Entry 8K9M (electron microscopy, 6.80 A resolution (low resolution: residue-level contacts below are approximate; hydrogen-bond / salt-bridge calls are withheld)); this record covers chains C and G of the 7 polymer chains in the assembly.

# Chain C
Name: Spike glycoprotein
Source organism: Severe acute respiratory syndrome coronavirus 2
UniProt: P0DTC2 (SPIKE_SARS2); residues 1-1208 here = UniProt positions 1-1208
Amino-acid sequence (1261 residues; row label = number of the first residue in the row):
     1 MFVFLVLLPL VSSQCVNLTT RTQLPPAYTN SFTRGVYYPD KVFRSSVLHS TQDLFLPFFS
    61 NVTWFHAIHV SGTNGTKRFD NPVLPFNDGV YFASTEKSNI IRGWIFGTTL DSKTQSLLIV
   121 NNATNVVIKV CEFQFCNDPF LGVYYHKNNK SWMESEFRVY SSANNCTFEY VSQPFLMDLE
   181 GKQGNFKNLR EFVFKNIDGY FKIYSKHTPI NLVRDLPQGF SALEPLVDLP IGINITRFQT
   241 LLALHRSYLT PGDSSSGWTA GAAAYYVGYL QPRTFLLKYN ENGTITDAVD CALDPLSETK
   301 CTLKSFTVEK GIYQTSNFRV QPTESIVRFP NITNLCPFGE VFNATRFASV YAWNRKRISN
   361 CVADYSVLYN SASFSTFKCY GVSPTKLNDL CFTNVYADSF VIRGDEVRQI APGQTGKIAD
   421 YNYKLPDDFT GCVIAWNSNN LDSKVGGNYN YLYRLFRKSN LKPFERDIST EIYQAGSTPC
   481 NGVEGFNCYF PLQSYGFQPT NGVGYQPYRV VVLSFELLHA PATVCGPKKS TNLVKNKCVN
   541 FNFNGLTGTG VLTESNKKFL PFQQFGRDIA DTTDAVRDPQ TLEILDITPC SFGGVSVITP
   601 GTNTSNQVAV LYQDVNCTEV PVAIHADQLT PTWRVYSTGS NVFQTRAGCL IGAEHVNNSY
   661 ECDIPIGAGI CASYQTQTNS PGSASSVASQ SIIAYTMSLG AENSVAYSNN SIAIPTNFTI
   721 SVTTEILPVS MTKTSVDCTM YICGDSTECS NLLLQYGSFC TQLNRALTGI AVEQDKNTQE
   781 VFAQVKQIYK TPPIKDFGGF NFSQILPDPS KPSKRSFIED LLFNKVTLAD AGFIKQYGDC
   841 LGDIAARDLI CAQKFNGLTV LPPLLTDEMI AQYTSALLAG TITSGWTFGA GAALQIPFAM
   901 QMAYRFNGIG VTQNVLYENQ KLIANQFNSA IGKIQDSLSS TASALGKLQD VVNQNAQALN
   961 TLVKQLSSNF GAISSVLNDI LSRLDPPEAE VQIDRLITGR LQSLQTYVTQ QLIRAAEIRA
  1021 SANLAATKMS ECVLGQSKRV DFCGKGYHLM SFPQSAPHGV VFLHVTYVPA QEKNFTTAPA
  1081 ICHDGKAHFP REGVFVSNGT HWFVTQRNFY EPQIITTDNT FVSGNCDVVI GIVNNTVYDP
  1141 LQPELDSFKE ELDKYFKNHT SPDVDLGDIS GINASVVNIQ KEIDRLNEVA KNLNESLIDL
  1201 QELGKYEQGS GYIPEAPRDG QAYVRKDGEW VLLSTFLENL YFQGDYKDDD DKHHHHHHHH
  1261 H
Disordered / not traced: 1-15, 70-76, 248-254, 621-640, 677-688, 828-848, 1148-1261
Construct notes: engineered mutation Gly682 (Arg in P0DTC2), Ser683 (Arg in P0DTC2), Ser685 (Arg in P0DTC2), Pro986 (Lys in P0DTC2), Pro987 (Val in P0DTC2); expression tag (1209-1261)
Curated features (UniProtKB/Swiss-Prot):
  - region: Asn280 to Cys301 (Putative superantigen), Arg403 to Asp405 (Integrin-binding motif), Asn448 to Phe456 (Immunodominant HLA epitope recognized by the CD8+), Pro681, Ala684 (Putative superantigen), Ser816 to Tyr837 (Fusion peptide 1), Lys835 to Phe855 (Fusion peptide 2), Asp1163 to Glu1202 (Heptad repeat 2)
  - site: Arg815, Ser816 (Cleavage)
  - glycosylation: Asn17 (N-linked (GlcNAc...) (complex) asparagine), Asn61 (N-linked (GlcNAc...) (hybrid) asparagine), Asn74 (N-linked (GlcNAc...) (complex) asparagine), Asn122 (N-linked (GlcNAc...) (hybrid) asparagine), Asn149 (N-linked (GlcNAc...) (complex) asparagine), Asn165 (N-linked (GlcNAc...) (complex) asparagine), Asn234 (N-linked (GlcNAc...) (high mannose) asparagine), Asn282 (N-linked (GlcNAc...) (complex) asparagine), Thr323 (O-linked (GalNAc) threonine), Ser325 (O-linked (HexNAc...) serine), Asn331 (N-linked (GlcNAc...) (complex) asparagine), Asn343 (N-linked (GlcNAc...) (complex) asparagine), Asn603 (N-linked (GlcNAc...) (hybrid) asparagine), Asn616 (N-linked (GlcNAc...) (complex) asparagine), Asn657 (N-linked (GlcNAc...) (complex) asparagine), Thr676 (O-linked (GlcNAc...) threonine), Thr678 (O-linked (GlcNAc...) threonine), Asn709 (N-linked (GlcNAc...) (high mannose) asparagine), Asn717 (N-linked (GlcNAc...) (hybrid) asparagine), Asn801 (N-linked (GlcNAc...) (hybrid) asparagine) and 6 more in UniProt
Disulfides: Cys131-Cys166, Cys291-Cys301, Cys336-Cys361, Cys379-Cys432, Cys391-Cys525, Cys480-Cys488, Cys538-Cys590, Cys617-Cys649, Cys662-Cys671, Cys738-Cys760, Cys743-Cys749, Cys1032-Cys1043, Cys1082-Cys1126

# Chain G
Name: Heavy chain of S2H5 Fab
Source organism: Mus musculus
Notes: antibody fragment or engineered binder
Amino-acid sequence (216 residues; each row starts with the number of its first residue):
     1 EVQLLQSGAE LVRPGALVKL SCKASGFNIK DYYMHWVKQR PEQGLEWFGW IDPENGNTIY
    61 DPKFQGKASI TADTSSNTAY LQLSSLTSED TAVYYCAGSG NYEDAMDYWG QGTSVTVSSA
   121 KTTPPSVYPL APGSAAQTNS MVTLGCLVKG YFPEPVTVTW NSGSLSSGVH TFPAVLQSDL
   181 YTLSSSVTVP SSTWPSETVT CNVAHPASST KVDKKI
Disulfides: Cys22-Cys96, Cys146-Cys201

# How chain C and chain G interact
Residue-residue contacts - 14 pairs, chain C then chain G:
  Val16(C) - Lys30(G)
  Tyr144(C) - Tyr33(G)
  Tyr144(C) - Asp104(G)
  Ser155(C) - Asn57(G)
  Glu156(C) - Tyr33(G)
  Glu156(C) - Asp52(G)
  Glu156(C) - Asn55(G)
  Phe157(C) - Asn55(G)
  Phe157(C) - Asn57(G)
  Arg158(C) - Asp52(G)
  Arg158(C) - Glu54(G)
  Arg158(C) - Asn55(G)
  Arg246(C) - Asp104(G)
  Ser256(C) - Tyr102(G)
Interface residues without a listed pair, chain C (10 interface residues in all): Tyr145, Ser255
Interface residues without a listed pair, chain G (10 interface residues in all): Asp31, Glu103

# In short
The chain C/chain G interface involves 10 residues from each chain.
Here chain C is Spike glycoprotein (Severe acute respiratory syndrome coronavirus 2) and chain G is Heavy
chain of S2H5 Fab (Mus musculus). Entry 8K9M (SARS-CoV-2 spike protein in complex with two S2H5 Fabs on NTD-1
and NTD-3) was determined by electron microscopy (same publication as 8K9B and 8K9J).
